6Y4M - chains A and E of the 6 polymer chains in the assembly; structure by X-ray diffraction, 3.34 A resolution.

[Chain A]
Protein: Tubulin alpha-1B chain
Source organism: Sus scrofa
Reference sequence: Q2XVP4 (TBA1B_PIG); residue numbers follow UniProt; this construct covers 1-451
Amino-acid sequence (451 residues; numbered 1 to 451; the number before each row is that of its first residue):
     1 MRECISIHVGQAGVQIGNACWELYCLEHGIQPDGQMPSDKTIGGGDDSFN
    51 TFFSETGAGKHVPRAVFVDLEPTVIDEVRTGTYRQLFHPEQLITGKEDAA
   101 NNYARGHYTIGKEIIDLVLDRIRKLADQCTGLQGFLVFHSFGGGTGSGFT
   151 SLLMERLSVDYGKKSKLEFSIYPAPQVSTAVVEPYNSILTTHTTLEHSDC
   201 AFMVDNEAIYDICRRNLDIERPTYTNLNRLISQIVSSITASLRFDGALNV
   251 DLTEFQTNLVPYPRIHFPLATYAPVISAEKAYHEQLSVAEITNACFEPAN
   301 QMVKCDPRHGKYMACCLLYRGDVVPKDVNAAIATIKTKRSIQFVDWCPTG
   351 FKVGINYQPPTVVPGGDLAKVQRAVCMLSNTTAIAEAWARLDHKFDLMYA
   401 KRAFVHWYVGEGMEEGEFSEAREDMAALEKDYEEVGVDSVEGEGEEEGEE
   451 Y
Disordered / not traced: 440-451
Metal / ion sites: Ca2+: Asp39, Thr41, Gly44, Glu55
Ligand contacts: GTP (guanosine-5'-triphosphate): Gly10, Gln11, Ala12, Gln15, Ile16, Asp69, Asp98, Ala99, Ala100, Asn101, Ser140, Gly142, Gly143, Gly144, Thr145, Gly146, Ile171, Pro173, Val177, Ser178, Thr179, Glu183, Asn206, Tyr224, Leu227, Asn228, Ile231
UniProt features mapped onto this chain:
  - motif: Met1 to Cys4 (MREC motif)
  - active site: Glu254
  - binding site (GTP): Gly10, Gln11, Ala12, Gln15, Glu71, Ala99, Ser140, Gly143, Gly144, Thr145, Gly146, Thr179, Glu183, Asn206, Tyr224, Asn228, Leu252
  - binding site (Mg(2+)): Glu71
  - site: Tyr451 (Involved in polymerization)
  - modified residue: Lys40 (N6,N6,N6-trimethyllysine), Ser48 (Phosphoserine), Ser232 (Phosphoserine), Tyr282 (3'-nitrotyrosine), Arg339 (Omega-N-methylarginine), Ser439 (Phosphoserine), Glu443 (5-glutamyl polyglutamate), Glu445 (5-glutamyl polyglutamate), Tyr451 (3'-nitrotyrosine)
  - cross-link (Glycyl lysine isopeptide (Lys-Gly)): Lys326 (interchain with G-Cter in ubiquitin), Lys370 (interchain with G-Cter in ubiquitin)

[Chain E]
Protein: Stathmin-4
Source organism: Rattus norvegicus
Reference sequence: P63043 (STMN4_RAT); numbering as in UniProt (aligned over 49-189)
Amino-acid sequence (143 residues; each row starts with the number of its first residue):
    47 MADMEVIELNKCTSGQSFEVILKPPSFDGVPEFNASLPRRRDPSLEEIQK
    97 KLEAAEERRKYQEAELLKHLAEKREHEREVIQKAIEENNNFIKMAKEKLA
   147 QKMESNKENREAHLAAMLERLQEKDKHAEEVRKNKELKEEASR
Disordered / not traced: 47-49, 73-87, 188-189
Construct notes: expression tag (47-48)
UniProt features mapped onto this chain:
  - modified residue: Ser90 (Phosphoserine)

[Interface between chain A and chain E]
Residue-residue contacts - 58 pairs, chain A then chain E:
  His107(A) - Leu98(E)
  Tyr108(A) - Leu98(E)  hydrophobic
  Tyr108(A) - Ala101(E)  hydrophobic
  Tyr108(A) - Arg105(E)
  Thr109(A) - Arg105(E)  hydrogen bond
  Lys112(A) - Glu102(E)  salt bridge
  Arg156(A) - Leu91(E)
  Arg156(A) - Gln95(E)
  Val159(A) - Pro89(E)
  Val159(A) - Leu91(E)  hydrophobic
  Val159(A) - Ile94(E)  hydrophobic
  Glu196(A) - Asp88(E)
  His197(A) - Asp88(E)  salt bridge
  His197(A) - Pro89(E)
  Asp245(A) - Cys58(E)  hydrogen bond
  Asp245(A) - Ser60(E)
  Ala247(A) - Asn56(E)
  Ala247(A) - Ser63(E)
  Leu248(A) - Ser63(E)
  Pro325(A) - Gln62(E)
  Pro325(A) - Phe64(E)  hydrophobic
  Asn329(A) - Val52(E)
  Asn329(A) - Phe64(E)
  Ile332(A) - Val66(E)  hydrophobic
  Lys336(A) - Leu68(E)
  Asp345(A) - Pro71(E)
  Asp345(A) - Ser72(E)  hydrogen bond (backbone-backbone)
  Trp346(A) - Pro71(E)
  Cys347(A) - Pro71(E)
  Pro348(A) - Lys69(E)
  Pro348(A) - Pro71(E)
  Thr349(A) - Ile67(E)
  Thr349(A) - Leu68(E)  hydrogen bond (backbone-backbone)
  Thr349(A) - Lys69(E)  hydrogen bond (backbone-backbone)
  Gly350(A) - Val66(E)
  Gly350(A) - Ile67(E)
  Phe351(A) - Glu65(E)
  Phe351(A) - Val66(E)  hydrogen bond (backbone-backbone)
  Phe351(A) - Leu68(E)  hydrophobic
  Lys352(A) - Phe64(E)
  Lys352(A) - Glu65(E)
  Val353(A) - Ser63(E)
  Val353(A) - Phe64(E)  hydrogen bond (backbone-backbone)
  Gly354(A) - Gln62(E)
  Ile355(A) - Gly61(E)
  Ile355(A) - Gln62(E)  hydrogen bond (backbone-backbone)
  Asn356(A) - Ser60(E)
  Tyr357(A) - Thr59(E)
  Tyr357(A) - Ser60(E)  hydrogen bond (backbone-backbone)
  Tyr357(A) - Gly61(E)
  Tyr357(A) - Gln62(E)  hydrogen bond
  Val409(A) - Gln108(E)  hydrogen bond (backbone-side chain)
  Gly410(A) - Gln108(E)
  Glu411(A) - Arg105(E)  hydrogen bond (backbone-side chain)
  Gly412(A) - Ala101(E)
  Gly412(A) - Arg104(E)  hydrogen bond (backbone-side chain)
  Gly412(A) - Arg105(E)
  Glu414(A) - Arg104(E)  salt bridge
Other interface residues (no listed pair), chain A (39 interface residues in all): Leu152, Glu155, Gly246, Val328, Gln358, Met413
Other interface residues (no listed pair), chain E (31 interface residues in all): Leu55, Pro70, Ser90, Lys97

[Summary]
39 residues of chain A face 31 of chain E across their interface, with 13 hydrogen bonds and 3 salt bridges.
Polar contacts include Lys112(A)-Glu102(E), His197(A)-Asp88(E) and Glu414(A)-Arg104(E). Bound to chain A: GTP.
Here chain A is Tubulin alpha-1B chain (Sus scrofa) and chain E is Stathmin-4 (Rattus norvegicus). Entry 6Y4M
(Structure of Tubulin Tyrosine Ligase in Complex with Tb111) was determined by X-ray diffraction (same
publication as 6Y4N).
